PDB entry 8QTN | electron microscopy, 3.00 A resolution | chains B and C of the 4 polymer chains in the assembly

Chain B:
Protein: Ceramide synthase LAC1
Organism: Saccharomyces cerevisiae
UniProt: P28496 (LAC1_YEAST); residues 75-379 here = UniProt positions 75-379
Chain sequence (305 residues; row label = number of the first residue in the row):
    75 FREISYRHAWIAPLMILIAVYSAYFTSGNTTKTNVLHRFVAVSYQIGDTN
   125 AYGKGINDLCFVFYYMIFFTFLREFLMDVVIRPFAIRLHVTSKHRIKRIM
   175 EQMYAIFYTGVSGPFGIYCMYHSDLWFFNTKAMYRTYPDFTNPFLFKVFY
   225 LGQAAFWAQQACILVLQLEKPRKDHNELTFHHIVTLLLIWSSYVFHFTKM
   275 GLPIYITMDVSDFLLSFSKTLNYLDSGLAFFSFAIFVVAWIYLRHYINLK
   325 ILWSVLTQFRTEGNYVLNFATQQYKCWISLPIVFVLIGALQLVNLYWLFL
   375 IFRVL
Glycans and other covalent adducts: hexacosanoic acid (7PO) linked to His255
Small-molecule neighbours:
  - 1,2-Distearoyl-sn-glycerophosphoethanolamine (3PE), molecule 1: Tyr95, Tyr98, Phe99, Thr104, His111, Val114, Ala115, Val116, Gln119, Tyr126, Phe135, Tyr139, Phe142, Phe143, Leu146, Phe181, Tyr182, Val185, Ser186, Phe189, Phe218, Val222, Phe223, Gly226, Gln227, Phe230
  - 1,2-Distearoyl-sn-glycerophosphoethanolamine (3PE), molecule 2: Lys128, Gly129, Ile130, Asp132, Leu133, Cys134, Val136, Phe137, Met140, Phe214, Leu225, Ala228, Ala232, Ala235, Cys236, Leu260, Trp264, Tyr267, Val268, His270, Gln346
  - hexacosanoic acid (7PO): Trp231, Thr259, Leu262, Ile263, Ser265, Ser266, Phe269, Phe271, Met274, Gly275, Ile278, Tyr279, Met282, Asp283, Asp286, Arg318, Tyr348, Ser353, Ile356, Val357, Leu360, Ile361, Leu364
  - PIJ ([(2S)-1-hexadecanoyloxy-3-[hydroxy-[(2S,3R,5S,6R)-2,3,4,5,6-pentahydroxycyclohexyl]oxy-phosphoryl]oxy-propan-2-yl] heptadecanoate): Trp264, Ser265, Phe269, Leu341, Phe343, Trp351, Ile352, Leu360
Swiss-Prot annotation at these positions:
  - binding site (fumonisin B1): Arg169, Arg172, Tyr182, Trp231, His255, Asp286, Leu289, Lys293, Asn296, Tyr297, Ala303, Phe304, Phe307, Trp314, Trp371, Ile375, Val378
  - binding site (hexacosanoate): Tyr224, Trp231, His255, Thr259, Leu262, Ile263, Ser265, Ser266, Phe269, Phe271, Met274, Gly275, Ile278, Tyr279, Met282, Asp283, Asp286, Arg318, Phe343, Tyr348 and 7 more in UniProt
  - binding site (hexacosanoyl-CoA): Trp231, His255, Thr259, Leu262, Ser265, Ser266, Phe271, Met274, Gly275, Ile278, Tyr279, Met282, Asp286, Leu289, Lys293, Asn296, Phe307, Arg318, Tyr348, Ile352 and 5 more in UniProt
  - glycosylation: Asn103 (N-linked (GlcNAc...) asparagine)
  - mutagenesis: Arg172 (R172A: Abolishes the enzymatic activity of the ceramide synthase complex. Does not rescue the growth defect of LAC1-LAG1 double deletion mutant; when associated with A-293, A-296, A-318 and A-381), Ser186 (S186A: Does not affect the enzymatic activity of the LAC1-LIP1 complex), Gln227 (Q227A: About 80% loss in enzymatic activity of the LAC1-LIP1 complex), Trp231 (W231A: About 85% loss in enzymatic activity of the LAC1-LIP1 complex), His255 (H255A: Abolishes the enzymatic activity of the LAC1-LIP1 complex; alone or when associated with A-256. Does not catalyze the reaction between hexacosanoyl-CoA and fumonisin B1 ...), His256 (H256A: Abolishes the enzymatic activity of the LAC1-LIP1 complex; alone or when associated with A-255. Does not catalyze the reaction between hexacosanoyl-CoA and fumonisin B1 ...), Ser265 (S265F: Abolishes the enzymatic activity of the ceramide synthase complex and does not rescue the growth defect of LAC1-LAG1 double deletion mutant; when associated with F-266, F-275, F-353 and F-375), Ser266 (S266F: Abolishes the enzymatic activity of the ceramide synthase complex and does not rescue the growth defect of LAC1-LAG1 double deletion mutant; when associated with F-265, F-275, F-353 and F-375), Phe269 (F269A: About 75% loss in enzymatic activity of the LAC1-LIP1 complex), Phe271 (F271A: More than 90% loss in enzymatic activity of the LAC1-LIP1 complex), Met274 (M274A: About 80% loss in enzymatic activity of the LAC1-LIP1 complex), Gly275 (G275F: Abolishes the enzymatic activity of the ceramide synthase complex and does not rescue the growth defect of LAC1-LAG1 double deletion mutant; when associated with F-265, F-266, F-353 and F-375), 13 further mutagenesis entries in UniProt
From the paper describing this entry:
  - catalytic residues: His255, His256, Asp283, Asp286, Trp371

Chain C:
Protein: Ceramide synthase subunit LIP1
Organism: Saccharomyces cerevisiae
UniProt: Q03579 (LIP1_YEAST); numbering as in UniProt (aligned over 18-150)
Chain sequence (133 residues; numbered 18 to 150; the number before each row is that of its first residue):
    18 PKIFNLFRVCFISLLLIAAVEYFKYGTRINYEWFHCTPIKEPQSGSVIKL
    68 WARGGPSCDKRGEYKTIVKRITRDYEPNDEHLSFCIIENDNVPPVHYPIH
   118 EDKGEPGYVAYVGYDTDSELVQELCADSTIYHM
Disulfides: Cys53-Cys75, Cys102-Cys142
Small-molecule neighbours:
  - 1,2-Distearoyl-sn-glycerophosphoethanolamine (3PE): Val26, Cys27, Ser30, Leu31, Ile34, Ala35, Glu38, Lys41, Arg45
  - PIJ ([(2S)-1-hexadecanoyloxy-3-[hydroxy-[(2S,3R,5S,6R)-2,3,4,5,6-pentahydroxycyclohexyl]oxy-phosphoryl]oxy-propan-2-yl] heptadecanoate): Val37, Tyr39, Phe40, Gly43, Thr44, Asn47, Trp50, Phe51, His52, Gly71, Gly72, Ile116, His117, Glu118, Lys120
Swiss-Prot annotation at these positions:
  - binding site (hexacosanoate): Phe40
  - mutagenesis: Val37 (V37F: Partially impairs LAC1-LIP1 complex formation; when associated with F-41; V37Y: Partially impairs LAC1-LIP1 complex formation; when associated with Y-41), Phe40 (F40A: About 60% loss in enzymatic activity of the LAC1-LIP1 complex; F40R: Abolishes the enzymatic activity of the LAC1-LIP1 complex in vitro and leads to the accumulation of phytosphingosine in vivo), Lys41 (K41F: Partially impairs LAC1-LIP1 complex formation; when associated with F-37; K41Y: Partially impairs LAC1-LIP1 complex formation; when associated with Y-37), Trp50 to Phe51 (Does not affect the ceramide synthase complex stability but reduces the enzymatic activity of the complex in vitro), Phe51 (F51R: Does not affect LAC1-LIP1 complex formation but abolishes enzymatic activity), His52 (H52A: Does not affect LAC1-LIP1 complex formation but abolishes enzymatic activity), Cys53 (C53A: About 90% loss in enzymatic activity of the LAC1-LIP1 complex), Ser74 (S74F: Does not affect LAC1-LIP1 complex formation but abolishes enzymatic activity), Cys75 (C75A: About 90% loss in enzymatic activity of the LAC1-LIP1 complex), Arg78 (R78A: About 95% loss in enzymatic activity of the LAC1-LIP1 complex; when associated with A-81, A-125 and A-148), Tyr81 (Y81A: About 95% loss in enzymatic activity of the LAC1-LIP1 complex; when associated with A-78, A-125 and A-148), Cys102 (C102A: About 90% loss in enzymatic activity of the LAC1-LIP1 complex), 3 further mutagenesis entries in UniProt
From the paper describing this entry:
  - binding site for PIJ: Trp50, Phe51, His52, Glu118

Chain B / chain C interface:
Residue-residue contacts - 29 pairs, chain B then chain C:
  Leu133(B) - Leu31(C)  hydrophobic
  Cys236(B) - Leu23(C)  hydrophobic
  Val239(B) - Asn22(C)
  Val239(B) - Leu23(C)  hydrophobic
  Val239(B) - Val26(C)  hydrophobic
  Leu240(B) - Lys19(C)
  Leu240(B) - Leu23(C)  hydrophobic
  Leu261(B) - Leu33(C)  hydrophobic
  Trp264(B) - Leu33(C)  hydrophobic
  Trp264(B) - Ile34(C)
  Trp264(B) - Val37(C)  hydrophobic
  Val268(B) - Glu38(C)
  Val268(B) - Lys41(C)  hydrogen bond (backbone-side chain)
  Phe269(B) - Val37(C)  hydrophobic
  Phe269(B) - Lys41(C)
  Val340(B) - Ser74(C)
  Leu341(B) - His52(C)
  Leu341(B) - Ser74(C)  hydrogen bond (backbone-side chain)
  Asn342(B) - His52(C)
  Asn342(B) - Ser74(C)
  Phe343(B) - Thr44(C)
  Phe343(B) - Arg45(C)
  Phe343(B) - Tyr48(C)  hydrophobic
  Phe343(B) - Phe51(C)  hydrophobic
  Phe343(B) - His52(C)  hydrogen bond (backbone-side chain)
  Ala344(B) - Arg45(C)
  Ala344(B) - Tyr48(C)
  Ala344(B) - Arg78(C)
  Tyr348(B) - Lys41(C)
Other interface residues (no listed pair), chain B (16 interface residues in all): His270, Gln346
Other interface residues (no listed pair), chain C (21 interface residues in all): Cys27, Phe40, Pro73, Ile116

In short:
16 residues of chain B and 21 residues of chain C are in contact, with 3 hydrogen bonds. Polar pairs include
Val268(B)-Lys41(C), Leu341(B)-Ser74(C) and Phe343(B)-His52(C). From the paper: catalytic residues His255(B),
His256(B) and Asp283(B) among others; a binding site for PIJ at Trp50(C), Phe51(C) and His52(C) among others.
Here chain B is Ceramide synthase LAC1 and chain C is Ceramide synthase subunit LIP1, both from Saccharomyces
cerevisiae. Entry 8QTN (Cryo-EM structure of the apo yeast Ceramide Synthase) was determined by electron
microscopy, deposited together with 8QTR.
